Entry 3WWJ (X-ray diffraction, 2.20 A resolution); this record covers chains A and B.

== Chain A (and B) ==
Molecule: (R)-amine transaminase
Source organism: Arthrobacter sp. KNK168
Notes: EC 2.1.6.18; chain B of this document is another copy of the same molecule, construct and numbering; everything in this record applies to it too
UniProt: F7J696 (F7J696_9MICC); numbering as in UniProt (aligned over 1-330)
Amino-acid sequence (330 residues; row label = number of the first residue in the row):
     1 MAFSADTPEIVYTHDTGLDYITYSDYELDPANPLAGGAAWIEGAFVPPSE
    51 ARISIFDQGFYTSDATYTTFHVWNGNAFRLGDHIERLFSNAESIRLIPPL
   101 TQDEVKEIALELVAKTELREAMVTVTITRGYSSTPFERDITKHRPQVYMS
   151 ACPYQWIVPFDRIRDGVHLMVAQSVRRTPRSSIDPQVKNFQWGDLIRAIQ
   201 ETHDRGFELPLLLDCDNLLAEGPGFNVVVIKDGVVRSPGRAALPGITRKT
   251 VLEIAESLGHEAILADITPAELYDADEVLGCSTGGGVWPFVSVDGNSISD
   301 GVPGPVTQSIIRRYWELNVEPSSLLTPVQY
Unresolved in the structure: 1-10 (chain B: 1-7)
Sequence notes: engineered mutation Pro8 (Ser in F7J696), Phe60 (Tyr in F7J696), Tyr61 (Leu in F7J696), Thr62 (His in F7J696), Ala65 (Val in F7J696), Thr69 (Val in F7J696), Gly81 (Asp in F7J696), Ile94 (Met in F7J696), Leu96 (Ile in F7J696), Met122 (Phe in F7J696), Thr124 (Ser in F7J696), Thr126 (Ser in F7J696), Phe136 (Gly in F7J696), Ser150 (Tyr in F7J696), Cys152 (Val in F7J696), Leu169 (Ala in F7J696), Ile199 (Val in F7J696), Leu209 (Ala in F7J696), Cys215 (Gly in F7J696), Asn217 (Gly in F7J696), Pro223 (Ser in F7J696), Pro269 (Leu in F7J696), Tyr273 (Leu in F7J696), Ser282 (Thr in F7J696), Gly284 (Ala in F7J696), Ser297 (Pro in F7J696), Val306 (Ile in F7J696), Pro321 (Ser in F7J696)
Modified / non-standard residues: Cys152 (s-hydroxycysteine; CSO)
Residues lining bound ligands: pyridoxal phosphate (PLP): Tyr67, His83, Arg86, Arg177, Lys188, Trp192, Leu195, Glu221, Gly222, Gly224, Phe225, Asn226, Leu243, Gly245, Ile246, Thr247, Arg248, Cys281, Ser282, Thr283
Reported in the primary citation:
  - conformationally variable residues (loop rearrangement): Arg129 to Pro145
  - mutagenesis - R138A (350-fold), R138Q (500-fold): decreased catalytic activity on pyruvate
  - mutagenesis - R138A, R138Q: decreased catalytic activity on benzylacetone
  - specificity-determining residues: Arg129 to Pro145 (proposed by the authors, not directly observed)

== Chain A / chain B interface ==
Contacting residue pairs (103; chain A residue first):
  Glu42(A) - Arg52(B)  salt bridge
  Pro48(A) - Phe56(B)
  Ala51(A) - Ser54(B)
  Ala51(A) - Ile55(B)  hydrogen bond (backbone-backbone)
  Arg52(A) - Ile41(B)
  Arg52(A) - Glu42(B)  salt bridge
  Arg52(A) - Arg52(B)  hydrogen bond (backbone-side chain)
  Arg52(A) - Ile53(B)
  Arg52(A) - Ser54(B)
  Ile53(A) - Arg52(B)
  Ile53(A) - Ile53(B)  hydrogen bond (backbone-backbone)
  Ile53(A) - Ile55(B)  hydrophobic
  Ile53(A) - Phe60(B)  hydrophobic
  Ser54(A) - Ala51(B)
  Ile55(A) - Ala51(B)  hydrogen bond (backbone-backbone)
  Ile55(A) - Ile53(B)  hydrophobic
  Ile55(A) - Ser150(B)
  Phe56(A) - Pro48(B)
  Phe56(A) - Ala51(B)  hydrophobic
  Phe56(A) - Cys152(B)
  Gly59(A) - Phe60(B)
  Phe60(A) - Ile53(B)  hydrophobic
  Phe60(A) - Gly59(B)
  Phe60(A) - Phe190(B)
  Tyr61(A) - Phe190(B)
  Thr62(A) - Phe190(B)
  Thr62(A) - Trp192(B)
  Thr62(A) - Ile196(B)
  Ser63(A) - Phe190(B)  hydrogen bond (backbone-backbone)
  Asp64(A) - Ile196(B)
  Ile94(A) - Gln200(B)  hydrogen bond (backbone-side chain)
  Arg95(A) - Gln200(B)
  Arg95(A) - Asp204(B)  salt bridge
  Arg129(A) - Gln200(B)
  Pro135(A) - Ile199(B)
  Phe136(A) - Ile157(B)  hydrophobic
  Phe136(A) - Ile199(B)  hydrophobic
  Phe136(A) - Leu209(B)  hydrophobic
  Phe136(A) - Pro223(B)
  Arg138(A) - Thr202(B)  hydrogen bond (side chain-backbone)
  Arg138(A) - His203(B)
  Arg138(A) - Phe207(B)  hydrogen bond (side chain-backbone)
  Arg138(A) - Glu208(B)
  Ser150(A) - Ile55(B)
  Cys152(A) - Phe56(B)
  Ile157(A) - Phe136(B)  hydrophobic
  Val175(A) - Ser181(B)
  Val175(A) - Ser182(B)
  Arg176(A) - Ser181(B)  hydrogen bond (backbone-backbone)
  Arg176(A) - Ser182(B)  hydrogen bond (backbone-side chain)
  Arg177(A) - Ser182(B)
  Thr178(A) - Thr178(B)
  Thr178(A) - Ser182(B)
  Thr178(A) - Ile183(B)
  Arg180(A) - Arg197(B)  hydrogen bond (backbone-side chain)
  Ser181(A) - Val175(B)
  Ser181(A) - Arg176(B)  hydrogen bond (backbone-backbone)
  Ser181(A) - Arg197(B)
  Ser182(A) - Val175(B)
  Ser182(A) - Arg176(B)  hydrogen bond (side chain-backbone)
  Ser182(A) - Arg177(B)
  Ser182(A) - Thr178(B)
  Ser182(A) - Pro179(B)
  Ser182(A) - Gly193(B)
  Ser182(A) - Asp194(B)  hydrogen bond (backbone-backbone)
  Ser182(A) - Arg197(B)  hydrogen bond (backbone-side chain)
  Ile183(A) - Thr178(B)
  Ile183(A) - Ile183(B)  hydrophobic
  Ile183(A) - Gly193(B)
  Ile183(A) - Asp194(B)
  Phe190(A) - Phe60(B)
  Phe190(A) - Tyr61(B)
  Phe190(A) - Thr62(B)
  Phe190(A) - Ser63(B)  hydrogen bond (backbone-backbone)
  Gln191(A) - Ile183(B)
  Gln191(A) - Gln191(B)
  Gln191(A) - Trp192(B)
  Gln191(A) - Gly193(B)
  Trp192(A) - Thr62(B)
  Trp192(A) - Gln191(B)
  Gly193(A) - Ser182(B)
  Gly193(A) - Ile183(B)
  Gly193(A) - Gln191(B)
  Asp194(A) - Ser182(B)  hydrogen bond (backbone-backbone)
  Asp194(A) - Ile183(B)
  Ile196(A) - Thr62(B)
  Ile196(A) - Asp64(B)
  Arg197(A) - Arg180(B)  hydrogen bond (side chain-backbone)
  Arg197(A) - Ser181(B)
  Arg197(A) - Ser182(B)  hydrogen bond (side chain-backbone)
  Arg197(A) - Asp184(B)
  Ile199(A) - Pro135(B)
  Ile199(A) - Phe136(B)  hydrophobic
  Gln200(A) - Ile94(B)  hydrogen bond (side chain-backbone)
  Gln200(A) - Arg95(B)
  Gln200(A) - Arg129(B)
  Thr202(A) - Arg138(B)
  His203(A) - Arg138(B)
  Asp204(A) - Arg95(B)  salt bridge
  Phe207(A) - Arg138(B)  hydrogen bond (backbone-side chain)
  Glu208(A) - Arg138(B)  hydrogen bond (backbone-side chain)
  Leu209(A) - Phe136(B)  hydrophobic
  Pro223(A) - Phe136(B)
Other interface residues (no listed pair), chain A (53 interface residues in all): Ala39, Ile41, Thr126, Glu137, Pro179, Asp184
Other interface residues (no listed pair), chain B (54 interface residues in all): Ala39, Thr126, Thr128, Glu137
Interface features reported in the paper:
  - specific contacts: Phe136(A)-Pro223(B) (hydrophobic contact), Phe136(A)-Ile199(B) (hydrophobic contact), Phe136(A)-Leu209(B) (hydrophobic contact), Phe136(B)-Pro223(A) (hydrophobic contact)

== Overview ==
The interface between chain A and chain B involves 53 residues on one side and 54 on the other, with 22
hydrogen bonds and 4 salt bridges. Polar contacts include Glu42(A)-Arg52(B), Arg95(A)-Asp204(B) and
Arg52(A)-Arg52(B). The authors report hydrophobic contacts between Phe136(A) and Pro223(B), Phe136(A) and
Ile199(B) and Phe136(A) and Leu209(B) among others. From the paper: R138A and R138Q of chain A reduce
catalytic activity on pyruvate; the specificity determinant Arg129(A).
Both chains are (R)-amine transaminase (Arthrobacter sp. KNK168). Entry 3WWJ (Crystal structure of an
engineered sitagliptin-producing transaminase, ATA-117-Rd11) was determined by X-ray diffraction, deposited
together with 3WWI and 3WWH.
